PDB entry 1F32 | X-ray diffraction, 1.75 A resolution | chain A

== Chain A ==
Name: Major pepsin inhibitor pi-3
From: Ascaris suum
UniProt: P19400 (API3_ASCSU); residues 1-149 here correspond to UniProt positions 21-169 (UniProt number = residue number + 20)
Chain sequence (149 residues; row label = number of the first residue in the row):
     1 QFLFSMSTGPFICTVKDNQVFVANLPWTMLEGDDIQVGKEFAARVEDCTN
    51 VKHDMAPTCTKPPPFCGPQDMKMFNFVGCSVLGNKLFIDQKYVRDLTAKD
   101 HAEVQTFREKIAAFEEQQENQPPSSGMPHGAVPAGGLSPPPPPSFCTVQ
Not modelled in the structure: 1, 118-137, 149
Swiss-Prot annotation at these positions:
  - modified residue: Gln1 (Pyrrolidone carboxylic acid)
Disulfide bonds: Cys13-Cys66, Cys48-Cys59, Cys79-Cys146

== Overview ==
Chain A is Major pepsin inhibitor pi-3 (Ascaris suum); the structure, Crystal structure of ascaris pepsin
inhibitor-3, was determined by X-ray diffraction (same publication as 1F34).
